PDB entry 6XBU | X-ray diffraction, 3.29 A resolution | chains A and F of the 3 polymer chains in the assembly

== Chain A ==
Protein: DNA polymerase theta
From: Homo sapiens
Notes: EC 2.7.7.7
Reference sequence: O75417 (DPOLQ_HUMAN); the construct has insertions or renumbered stretches relative to UniProt, so the offset changes along the chain: 1819-1860 = UniProt 1819-1860; 1896-1917 = UniProt 1068-1089; 1935-2139 = UniProt 1935-2139; 2165-2170 = UniProt 2140-2145; 3 more segments
Amino-acid sequence (652 residues; row label = number of the first residue in the row; note: 120 numbers in that range are skipped by the numbering (no residue carries them; nothing is unmodelled there)):
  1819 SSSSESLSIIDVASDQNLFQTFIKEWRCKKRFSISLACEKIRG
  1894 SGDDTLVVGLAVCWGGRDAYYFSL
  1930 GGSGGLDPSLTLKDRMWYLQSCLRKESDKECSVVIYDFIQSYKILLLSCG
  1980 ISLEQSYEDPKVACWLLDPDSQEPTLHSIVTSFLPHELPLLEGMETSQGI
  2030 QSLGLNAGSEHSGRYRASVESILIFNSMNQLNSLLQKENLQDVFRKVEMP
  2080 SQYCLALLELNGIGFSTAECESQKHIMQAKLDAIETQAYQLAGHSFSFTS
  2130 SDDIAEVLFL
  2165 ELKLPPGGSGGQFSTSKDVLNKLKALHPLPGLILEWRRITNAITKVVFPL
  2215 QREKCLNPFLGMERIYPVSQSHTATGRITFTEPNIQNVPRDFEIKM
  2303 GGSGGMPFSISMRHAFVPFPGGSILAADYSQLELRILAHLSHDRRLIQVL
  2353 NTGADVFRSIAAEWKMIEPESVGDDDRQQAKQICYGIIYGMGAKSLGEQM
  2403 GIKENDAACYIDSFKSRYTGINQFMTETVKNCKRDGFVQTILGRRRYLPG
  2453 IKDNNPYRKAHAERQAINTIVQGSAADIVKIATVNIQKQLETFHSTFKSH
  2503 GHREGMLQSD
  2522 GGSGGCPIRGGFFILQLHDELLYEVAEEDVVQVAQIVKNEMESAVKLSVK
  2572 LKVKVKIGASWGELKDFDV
Unresolved in the structure: 1819-1822, 1894, 1930-1934, 2035-2037, 2117-2125, 2165-2177, 2303-2306, 2522-2526, 2588-2590
Differences from the reference sequence: linker (1861, 1894-1895, 1930-1934, 2171-2175, 2303-2306, 2522-2526); conflict Asp-2378 (Leu in O75417)
Ligand contacts: 2'-3'-dideoxyguanosine-5'-triphosphate (DG3): Asp-2330, Glu-2335, Lys-2383, Tyr-2387, Tyr-2391, Asn-2470, Gln-2474, Asp-2540
Reported in the primary citation:
  - conformationally variable residues (domain motion, loop rearrangement): Lys-2181, Glu-2246
  - binding site for the 17-nt RNA strand: Glu-2246

== Chain F ==
Molecule: 13-nt DNA strand
Sequence (13 nucleotides; numbered 1 to 13; the number before each row is that of its first residue):
     1 GCGGCTGTCATTG
Unresolved in the structure: 1-5

== How chain A and chain F interact ==
Contacting residue pairs (17; chain A residue first):
  Leu-2184(A) with DC9(F), phosphate contact; DA10(F), phosphate contact
  Arg-2202(A) with DT11(F), phosphate contact
  Lys-2209(A) with DA10(F), base contact; DT11(F), base contact
  Gln-2250(A) with DT12(F), sugar contact
  Asn-2251(A) with DT11(F), sugar contact; DT12(F), sugar contact
  Val-2252(A) with DT12(F), sugar contact
  Pro-2253(A) with DT11(F), phosphate contact; DT12(F), phosphate contact
  Arg-2254(A) with DT12(F), salt bridge to the phosphate; DG13(F), salt bridge to the phosphate
  Arg-2315(A) with DT12(F), hydrogen bond to the phosphate; DG13(F), salt bridge to the phosphate
  Gln-2474(A) with DG13(F), base contact
  His-2539(A) with DG13(F), sugar contact
Interface residues without a listed pair, chain A (12 interface residues in all): Leu-2538

== Overview ==
12 residues of chain A face 5 of chain F across their interface, with 1 hydrogen bond and 3 salt bridges.
Polar pairs include Arg-2315(A)/DT12(F), Arg-2254(A)/DT12(F) and Arg-2254(A)/DG13(F). Ligands of chain A:
2'-3'-dideoxyguanosine-5'-triphosphate. The paper reports a binding site for the 17-nt RNA strand at
Glu-2246(A); conformational variability at Lys-2181(A) and Glu-2246(A).
Chain A is DNA polymerase theta (Homo sapiens) and chain F is a 13-nt DNA strand; the structure, polymerase
domain of polymerase-theta, was determined by X-ray diffraction.
